1P3B - chains G and H of the 10 polymer chains in the assembly; structure by X-ray diffraction, 3.00 A resolution.

Chain G:
Protein: Histone H2A
From: Xenopus laevis
UniProt: Q7ZT66 (Q7ZT66_9ZZZZ); residues 1001-1129 here correspond to UniProt positions 2-130 (UniProt number = residue number - 999)
Chain sequence (129 residues; numbered 1001 to 1129; the number before each row is that of its first residue):
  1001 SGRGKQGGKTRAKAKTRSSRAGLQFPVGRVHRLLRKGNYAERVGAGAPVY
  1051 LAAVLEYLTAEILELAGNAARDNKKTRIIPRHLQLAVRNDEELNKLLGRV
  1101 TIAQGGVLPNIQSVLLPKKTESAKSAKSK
Not modelled in the structure: 1001-1014, 1120-1129
Construct notes: conflict Ala1014 (Ser15 in Q7ZT66), Gly1067 (Trp68 in Q7ZT66), Asn1068 (Glu69 in Q7ZT66), 21 further conflict positions vs the reference (Q7ZT66) not listed

Chain H:
Protein: Histone H2B
From: Xenopus laevis
UniProt: P02281 (H2B1_XENLA); residues 1398-1522 here correspond to UniProt positions 1-125 (UniProt number = residue number - 1397)
Chain sequence (125 residues; row label = number of the first residue in the row):
  1398 PEPAKSAPAPKKGSKKAVTKTQKKDGKKRRKSRKESYAIYVYKVLKQVHP
  1448 DTGISSKAMSIMNSFVNDVFERIAGEASRLAHYNKRSTITSREIQTAVRL
  1498 LLPGELAKHAVSEGTKAVTKYTSAK
Not modelled in the structure: 1398-1430
Construct notes: conflict Gln1419 (Pro23 in P02281), Leu1442 (Met46 in P02281), Ser1457 (Gly61 in P02281), Val1466 (Ile70 in P02281)
Swiss-Prot annotation at these positions:
  - modified residue: Lys1413 (N6-acetyllysine)

Interface between chain G and chain H:
Pairs across the interface (107):
  Arg1017(G) - Tyr1518(H)
  Arg1020(G) - Lys1517(H)
  Arg1020(G) - Tyr1518(H)
  Arg1020(G) - Lys1522(H)
  Ala1021(G) - Ala1514(H)
  Leu1023(G) - Ala1514(H)  hydrophobic
  Gln1024(G) - Tyr1437(H)
  Gln1024(G) - Lys1440(H)
  Gln1024(G) - Val1441(H)
  Gln1024(G) - Gln1444(H)
  Phe1025(G) - Tyr1437(H)  hydrophobic
  Phe1025(G) - Val1441(H)  hydrophobic
  Pro1026(G) - Tyr1437(H)
  Arg1029(G) - Glu1432(H)  salt bridge
  Arg1029(G) - Ser1433(H)  hydrogen bond (side chain-backbone)
  Arg1029(G) - Tyr1437(H)
  Val1030(G) - Phe1467(H)  hydrophobic
  Arg1032(G) - Glu1432(H)  salt bridge
  Leu1033(G) - Tyr1434(H)
  Leu1033(G) - Phe1467(H)  hydrophobic
  Leu1034(G) - Phe1467(H)  hydrophobic
  Leu1034(G) - Ala1471(H)  hydrophobic
  Tyr1039(G) - Phe1467(H)
  Tyr1039(G) - Ala1471(H)
  Tyr1039(G) - Ser1475(H)  hydrogen bond (backbone-side chain)
  Tyr1039(G) - His1479(H)
  Tyr1039(G) - Ile1486(H)  hydrophobic
  Ala1040(G) - Ser1484(H)
  Ala1040(G) - Ile1486(H)  hydrophobic
  Glu1041(G) - Ser1484(H)  hydrogen bond (backbone-backbone)
  Arg1042(G) - Ser1484(H)  hydrogen bond (backbone-backbone)
  Arg1042(G) - Thr1485(H)
  Arg1042(G) - Ile1486(H)  hydrogen bond (backbone-backbone)
  Val1043(G) - Thr1485(H)
  Val1043(G) - Ile1486(H)
  Gly1044(G) - Thr1485(H)
  Gly1044(G) - Ile1486(H)  hydrogen bond (backbone-backbone)
  Gly1046(G) - Val1515(H)
  Ala1047(G) - Ile1486(H)
  Ala1047(G) - Thr1487(H)
  Ala1047(G) - Ser1488(H)
  Ala1047(G) - Ile1491(H)  hydrophobic
  Val1049(G) - Ala1514(H)
  Val1049(G) - Val1515(H)
  Tyr1050(G) - Ser1488(H)
  Tyr1050(G) - Ile1491(H)  hydrophobic
  Tyr1050(G) - Gln1492(H)  hydrogen bond
  Tyr1050(G) - Val1508(H)
  Tyr1050(G) - Gly1511(H)
  Tyr1050(G) - Thr1512(H)
  Tyr1050(G) - Val1515(H)
  Leu1051(G) - Phe1467(H)  hydrophobic
  Ala1053(G) - Glu1510(H)
  Ala1053(G) - Gly1511(H)
  Ala1053(G) - Ala1514(H)  hydrophobic
  Val1054(G) - Ile1470(H)  hydrophobic
  Val1054(G) - Ala1507(H)
  Leu1055(G) - Val1466(H)  hydrophobic
  Leu1055(G) - Phe1467(H)  hydrophobic
  Glu1056(G) - Val1441(H)
  Tyr1057(G) - Leu1503(H)
  Tyr1057(G) - His1506(H)  hydrogen bond
  Tyr1057(G) - Ala1507(H)
  Tyr1057(G) - Glu1510(H)
  Leu1058(G) - Phe1462(H)  hydrophobic
  Leu1058(G) - Val1466(H)  hydrophobic
  Leu1058(G) - Leu1503(H)  hydrophobic
  Thr1059(G) - Met1459(H)
  Thr1059(G) - Val1463(H)
  Ala1060(G) - Val1441(H)  hydrophobic
  Ile1062(G) - Phe1462(H)  hydrophobic
  Leu1063(G) - Val1438(H)
  Leu1063(G) - Leu1442(H)  hydrophobic
  Leu1063(G) - Met1459(H)  hydrophobic
  Glu1064(G) - His1446(H)
  Gly1067(G) - His1446(H)
  Asn1068(G) - His1446(H)  hydrogen bond
  Thr1076(G) - Thr1449(H)
  Thr1076(G) - Gly1450(H)  hydrogen bond (backbone-backbone)
  Arg1077(G) - Gly1450(H)
  Arg1077(G) - Ile1451(H)
  Arg1077(G) - Ser1452(H)
  Ile1078(G) - Thr1449(H)
  Ile1078(G) - Gly1450(H)  hydrogen bond (backbone-backbone)
  Ile1078(G) - Ile1451(H)
  Ile1078(G) - Ser1452(H)  hydrogen bond (backbone-backbone)
  Ile1078(G) - Ala1455(H)
  Ile1079(G) - Ser1452(H)
  Ile1079(G) - Ala1455(H)  hydrophobic
  Pro1080(G) - Ser1452(H)
  Pro1080(G) - Ile1458(H)  hydrophobic
  Leu1083(G) - Ala1455(H)
  Leu1083(G) - Ile1458(H)  hydrophobic
  Leu1083(G) - Met1459(H)  hydrophobic
  Glu1092(G) - Pro1500(H)
  Glu1092(G) - Gly1501(H)
  Glu1092(G) - Glu1502(H)  hydrogen bond (side chain-backbone)
  Glu1092(G) - Leu1503(H)  hydrogen bond (side chain-backbone)
  Leu1096(G) - Arg1469(H)  hydrogen bond (backbone-side chain)
  Leu1096(G) - Leu1498(H)
  Leu1096(G) - Leu1499(H)  hydrophobic
  Leu1097(G) - Phe1462(H)  hydrophobic
  Leu1097(G) - Arg1469(H)
  Val1100(G) - Asp1465(H)
  Val1100(G) - Arg1469(H)
  Ile1102(G) - Ile1458(H)  hydrophobic
  Ala1103(G) - Ile1458(H)
Interface residues without a listed pair, chain G (51 interface residues in all): Glu1061, Leu1093, Lys1095
Interface residues without a listed pair, chain H (58 interface residues in all): Val1445, Asp1448, Lys1454, Glu1468, Gly1472, Val1495, Ala1521

Overview:
51 residues of chain G face 58 of chain H across their interface, with 15 hydrogen bonds and 2 salt bridges.
Polar pairs include Arg1029(G)-Glu1432(H), Arg1032(G)-Glu1432(H) and Arg1029(G)-Ser1433(H).
Chain G is Histone H2A and chain H is Histone H2B, both from Xenopus laevis; the structure, Crystallographic
Studies of Nucleosome Core Particles containing Histone 'Sin' Mutants, was determined by X-ray diffraction
(same publication as 1P34, 1P3A, 1P3F, 1P3G, 1P3I, 1P3K and 4 further entries).
